Entry 5OQJ (electron microscopy, 4.70 A resolution (low resolution: residue-level contacts below are approximate; hydrogen-bond / salt-bridge calls are withheld)); this record covers chains Q and R of the 31 polymer chains in the assembly.

# Chain Q
Name: Transcription initiation factor IIF subunit alpha
From: Saccharomyces cerevisiae (strain ATCC 204508 / S288c)
Notes: engineered mutation(s): Residues indicated as UNK are of uncertain amino acid register and may deviate from the given register by few amino acids. For details about modelling of the subunits refer to the associated publication. Residues indicated as UNK with the chain identifier Z are part of an assembly between the clutch domains of Tfb2 and Ssl2 but could not be assigned to any of the two proteins with confidence since domain swapping/beta-strand exchange may occur. To account for this uncertainty, a theoretical chain Z was introduced for this residue range but not assigned to any of the PIC components. Submission based on experimental data from EMDB EMD-3846.
UniProtKB: P41895 (T2FA_YEAST); residues 1-735 here = UniProt positions 1-735
Amino-acid sequence (735 residues; numbered 1 to 735; the number before each row is that of its first residue):
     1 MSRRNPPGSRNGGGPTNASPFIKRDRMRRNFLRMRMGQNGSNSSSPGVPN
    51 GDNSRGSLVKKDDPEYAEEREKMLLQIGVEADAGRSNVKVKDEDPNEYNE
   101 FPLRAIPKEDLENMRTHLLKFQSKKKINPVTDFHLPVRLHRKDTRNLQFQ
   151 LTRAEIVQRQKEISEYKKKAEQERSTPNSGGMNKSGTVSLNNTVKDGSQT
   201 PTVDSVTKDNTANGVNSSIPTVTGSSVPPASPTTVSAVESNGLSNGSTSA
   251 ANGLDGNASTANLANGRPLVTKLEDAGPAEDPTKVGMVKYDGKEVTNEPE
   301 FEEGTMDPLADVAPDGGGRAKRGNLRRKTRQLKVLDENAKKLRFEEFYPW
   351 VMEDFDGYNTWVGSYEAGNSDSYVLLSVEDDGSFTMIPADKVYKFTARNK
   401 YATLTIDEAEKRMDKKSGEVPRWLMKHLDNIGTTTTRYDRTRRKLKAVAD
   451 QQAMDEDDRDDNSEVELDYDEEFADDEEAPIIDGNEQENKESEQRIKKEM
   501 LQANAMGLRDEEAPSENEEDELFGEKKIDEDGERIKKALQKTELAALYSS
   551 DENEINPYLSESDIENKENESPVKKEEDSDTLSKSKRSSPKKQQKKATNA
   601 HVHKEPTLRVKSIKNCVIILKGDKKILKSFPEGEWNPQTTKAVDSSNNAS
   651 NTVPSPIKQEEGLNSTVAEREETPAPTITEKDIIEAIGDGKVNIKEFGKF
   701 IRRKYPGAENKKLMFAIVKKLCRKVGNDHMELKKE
Unresolved in the structure: 1-20, 36-96, 143-326, 356-357, 416-735
Swiss-Prot annotation at these positions:
  - modified residue: Ser-198 (Phosphoserine), Thr-200 (Phosphothreonine), Ser-515 (Phosphoserine), Ser-560 (Phosphoserine), Ser-562 (Phosphoserine), Ser-571 (Phosphoserine), Ser-655 (Phosphoserine)

# Chain R
Name: Transcription initiation factor IIF subunit beta
From: Saccharomyces cerevisiae (strain ATCC 204508 / S288c)
Notes: EC 3.6.4.12
UniProtKB: P41896 (T2FB_YEAST); residue numbers follow UniProt; this construct covers 1-400
Amino-acid sequence (400 residues; row label = number of the first residue in the row):
     1 MSSGSAGAPALSNNSTNSVAKEKSGNISGDEYLSQEEEVFDGNDIENNET
    51 KVYEESLDLDLERSNRQVWLVRLPMFLAEKWRDRNNLHGQELGKIRINKD
   101 GSKITLLLNENDNDSIPHEYDLELTKKVVENEYVFTEQNLKKYQQRKKEL
   151 EADPEKQRQAYLKKQEREEELKKKQQQQKRRNNRKKFNHRVMTDRDGRDR
   201 YIPYVKTIPKKTAIVGTVCHECQVMPSMNDPNYHKIVEQRRNIVKLNNKE
   251 RITTLDETVGVTMSHTGMSMRSDNSNFLKVGREKAKSNIKSIRMPKKEIL
   301 DYLFKLFDEYDYWSLKGLKERTRQPEAHLKECLDKVATLVKKGPYAFKYT
   351 LRPEYKKLKEEERKATLGELADEQTGSAGDNAQGDAEADLEDEIEMEDVV
Unresolved in the structure: 1-57, 83-91, 100-101, 111-116, 139-206, 227-232, 281-293, 352-400
Swiss-Prot annotation at these positions:
  - modified residue (Phosphoserine): Ser-28, Ser-34, Ser-56

# Interface between chain Q and chain R
Residue-residue contacts (88; chain Q residue first):
  Glu-97(Q) with Ile-97(R); Lys-99(R)
  Tyr-98(Q) with Arg-96(R); Ile-97(R)
  Asn-99(Q) with Ile-95(R); Arg-96(R); Ile-97(R); Lys-99(R)
  Glu-100(Q) with Ile-95(R); Arg-96(R)
  Phe-101(Q) with Lys-94(R); Ile-95(R); Ile-97(R)
  Pro-102(Q) with Gly-93(R); Lys-94(R)
  Leu-103(Q) with Leu-92(R); Gly-93(R); Ile-95(R); Leu-106(R)
  Asn-113(Q) with Glu-137(R); Gln-138(R)
  Met-114(Q) with Thr-136(R); Glu-137(R); Gln-138(R)
  Arg-115(Q) with Thr-136(R); Glu-137(R)
  Thr-116(Q) with Val-134(R); Phe-135(R); Thr-136(R)
  His-117(Q) with Val-134(R); Phe-135(R)
  Leu-118(Q) with Leu-70(R); Tyr-133(R); Val-134(R)
  Leu-119(Q) with Glu-132(R); Tyr-133(R); Phe-135(R)
  Lys-120(Q) with Asn-131(R); Glu-132(R)
  Phe-121(Q) with Asn-131(R); Tyr-133(R)
  Lys-125(Q) with Asn-131(R)
  Lys-126(Q) with Glu-130(R); Asn-131(R)
  Ile-127(Q) with Glu-130(R); Asn-131(R); Tyr-133(R)
  Asn-128(Q) with Asn-131(R); Tyr-133(R)
  Pro-129(Q) with Tyr-133(R)
  Val-130(Q) with Leu-61(R)
  Val-137(Q) with Leu-59(R)
  Leu-139(Q) with Leu-59(R); Phe-135(R); Thr-212(R)
  His-140(Q) with Thr-207(R); Pro-209(R)
  Arg-141(Q) with Thr-207(R); Ile-208(R); Lys-210(R)
  Lys-142(Q) with Thr-207(R)
  Trp-350(Q) with Phe-135(R); Glu-137(R)
  Asp-371(Q) with Arg-82(R)
  Ser-372(Q) with Val-71(R); Arg-72(R); Leu-73(R); Ala-78(R)
  Tyr-373(Q) with Leu-70(R); Val-71(R); Arg-72(R)
  Val-374(Q) with Trp-69(R); Leu-70(R); Val-71(R); Trp-81(R)
  Leu-375(Q) with Trp-69(R); Leu-70(R); Val-134(R)
  Leu-376(Q) with Val-68(R); Trp-69(R); Val-71(R); Ile-95(R)
  Ser-377(Q) with Gln-67(R); Val-68(R)
  Val-378(Q) with Gln-67(R)
  Met-386(Q) with Trp-81(R)
  Pro-388(Q) with Arg-82(R)
  Ala-389(Q) with Arg-82(R)
Other interface residues (no listed pair), chain Q (42 interface residues in all): Arg-104, Arg-138, Phe-384
Other interface residues (no listed pair), chain R (36 interface residues in all): Asp-58, Asn-98

# In short
Chain Q and chain R form an interface of 42 and 36 residues respectively.
Chain Q is Transcription initiation factor IIF subunit alpha and chain R is Transcription initiation factor
IIF subunit beta, both from Saccharomyces cerevisiae (strain ATCC 204508 / S288c); the structure, Structure of
yeast transcription pre-initiation complex with tfiih, was determined by electron microscopy, deposited
together with 5OQM.
